PDB entry 8PP7 | electron microscopy, 2.91 A resolution | chains D and J of the 14 polymer chains in the assembly

== Chain D ==
Molecule: Histone H2B
Source organism: Drosophila melanogaster
UniProtKB: P02283 (H2B_DROME); residues 0-122 here correspond to UniProt positions 1-123 (UniProt number = residue number + 1)
Chain sequence (123 residues; numbered 0 to 122; the number before each row is that of its first residue; numbering starts at 0):
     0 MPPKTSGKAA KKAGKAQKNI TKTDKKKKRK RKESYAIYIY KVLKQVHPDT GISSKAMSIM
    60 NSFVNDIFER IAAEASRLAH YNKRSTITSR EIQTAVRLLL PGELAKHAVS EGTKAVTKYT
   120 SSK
Not modelled in the structure: 0-27, 122
Curated features (UniProtKB/Swiss-Prot):
  - modified residue: Pro1 (N-methylproline), Lys43 (N6-succinyllysine), Lys113 (N6-succinyllysine), Lys117 (N6-succinyllysine)
  - glycosylation: Ser109 (O-linked (GlcNAc) serine)
  - cross-link: Lys117 (Glycyl lysine isopeptide (Lys-Gly) (interchain with G-Cter in ubiquitin))

== Chain J ==
Molecule: 248-nt DNA strand
Source organism: Homo sapiens
Sequence (248 nucleotides; each row starts with the number of its first residue; numbers below 1 keep their minus sign (DC-134 is residue -134)):
  -134 CCAAGCTTGC ATGCCTGCAG GTCGACTCTA GAGATATCCC GAGTCGCTGT TCAATAAATA
   -74 CACAGGATGT ATATATCTGA CACGTGCCTG GAGATTAGGG AGTAATCCCC TTGGCGGTTA
   -14 AAACGCGGGG GACAGCGCGT ACGTGCGTTT AAGCGGTGCT AGAGCTGTCT ACGACCAATT
    46 GAGCGGCCTC GGCACCGGGA TTCTCCAGGT CCGCCGCGTA TAGGGTCCAT CACATAAGCC
   106 CGAGATAT
Not modelled in the structure: -134 to -78, 76-113

== Interface between chain D and chain J ==
Pairs across the interface - 13 pairs, chain D then chain J:
  Lys29(D) with DC30(J), phosphate contact
  Tyr39(D) with DA-53(J), sugar contact; DC-52(J), hydrogen bond to the phosphate
  Gly50(D) with DA-53(J), phosphate contact
  Ile51(D) with DC-54(J), sugar contact; DA-53(J), phosphate contact
  Ser52(D) with DC-54(J), phosphate contact
  Ser53(D) with DC-54(J), hydrogen bond to the phosphate
  Arg83(D) with DA-34(J), phosphate contact; DG-33(J), salt bridge to the phosphate
  Ser84(D) with DG-35(J), phosphate contact; DA-34(J), hydrogen bond to the phosphate
  Thr85(D) with DA-34(J), hydrogen bond to the phosphate
Interface residues without a listed pair, chain D (11 interface residues in all): Arg30, Lys43
Interface residues without a listed pair, chain J (8 interface residues in all): DG-45

== In short ==
The interface between chain D and chain J involves 11 residues on one side and 8 on the other; the contacts
include 4 hydrogen bonds and 1 salt bridge. Polar pairs include Tyr39(D)-DC-52(J), Ser53(D)-DC-54(J) and
Ser84(D)-DA-34(J).
Chain D is Histone H2B (Drosophila melanogaster) and chain J is a 248-nt DNA strand (Homo sapiens); the
structure, human RYBP-PRC1 bound to mononucleosome, was determined by electron microscopy.
